7EIX - chains A and B; structure by X-ray diffraction, 1.90 A resolution.

[Chain A (and B)]
Molecule: Histidine decarboxylase
Organism: Homo sapiens
Notes: EC 4.1.1.22; chain B of this document is another copy of the same molecule, construct and numbering; everything in this record applies to it too
UniProt: P19113 (DCHS_HUMAN); residues 2-477 here = UniProt positions 2-477
Amino-acid sequence (481 residues; each row starts with the number of its first residue; numbers below 1 keep their minus sign (Gly-3 is residue -3)):
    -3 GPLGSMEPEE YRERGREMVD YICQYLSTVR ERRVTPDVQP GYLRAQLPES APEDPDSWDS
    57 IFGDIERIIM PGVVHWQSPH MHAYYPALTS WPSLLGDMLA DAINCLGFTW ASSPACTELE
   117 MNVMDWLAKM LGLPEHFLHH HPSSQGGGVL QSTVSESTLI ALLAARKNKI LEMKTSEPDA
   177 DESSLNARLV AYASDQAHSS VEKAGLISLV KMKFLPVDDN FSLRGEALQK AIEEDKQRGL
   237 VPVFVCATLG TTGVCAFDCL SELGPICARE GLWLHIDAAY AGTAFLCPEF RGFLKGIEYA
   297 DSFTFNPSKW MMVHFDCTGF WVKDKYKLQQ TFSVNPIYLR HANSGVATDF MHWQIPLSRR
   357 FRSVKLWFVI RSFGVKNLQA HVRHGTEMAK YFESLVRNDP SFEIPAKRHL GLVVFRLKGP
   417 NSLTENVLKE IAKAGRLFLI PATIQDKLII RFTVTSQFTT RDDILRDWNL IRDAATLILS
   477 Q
Not modelled in the structure: -3 to 1, 333-341 (chain B: -3 to 0, 331-343)
Construct notes: expression tag (-3 to 1); engineered mutation Ser180 (Cys in P19113), Ser418 (Cys in P19113)
Modified positions: Cys255 (S-oxy cysteine; CSX)
Covalently attached groups: pyridoxal phosphate (PLP) linked to Lys305
Residues lining bound ligands: pyridoxal phosphate (PLP): Tyr81, Thr149, Val150, Ser151, His194, Ser196, Thr244, Gly246, Thr247, Thr248, Asp273, Ala275, Tyr276, Asn302, Thr314
Curated features (UniProtKB/Swiss-Prot):
  - binding site (substrate): Tyr81, His194
  - modified residue: Lys305 (N6-(pyridoxal phosphate)lysine)

[How chain A and chain B interact]
Residue-residue contacts (291; chain A residue first):
  Met2(A) - Trp87(B)
  Met2(A) - Leu91(B)  hydrophobic
  Met2(A) - Ser368(B)
  Pro4(A) - Cys19(B)  hydrophobic
  Pro4(A) - Trp87(B)  hydrophobic
  Tyr7(A) - Val15(B)
  Tyr7(A) - Ile18(B)
  Tyr7(A) - Cys19(B)  hydrophobic
  Tyr7(A) - Trp87(B)  hydrophobic
  Arg8(A) - Val15(B)
  Arg8(A) - Asp16(B)  salt bridge
  Arg8(A) - Cys19(B)  hydrogen bond
  Arg8(A) - Gln20(B)  hydrogen bond
  Arg10(A) - Leu91(B)
  Gly11(A) - Val15(B)
  Gly11(A) - Leu91(B)
  Gly11(A) - Met94(B)
  Arg12(A) - Arg12(B)
  Arg12(A) - Asp16(B)  salt bridge
  Met14(A) - Leu91(B)
  Met14(A) - Met94(B)  hydrophobic
  Val15(A) - Tyr7(B)
  Val15(A) - Arg8(B)
  Val15(A) - Gly11(B)
  Val15(A) - Met94(B)  hydrophobic
  Asp16(A) - Arg8(B)  salt bridge
  Asp16(A) - Arg12(B)  salt bridge
  Tyr17(A) - Leu95(B)  hydrophobic
  Ile18(A) - Tyr7(B)
  Ile18(A) - Met94(B)
  Ile18(A) - Ala98(B)  hydrophobic
  Cys19(A) - Pro4(B)  hydrophobic
  Cys19(A) - Arg8(B)
  Leu22(A) - Ala98(B)
  Pro32(A) - Pro110(B)
  Val34(A) - Trp106(B)
  Val34(A) - Pro110(B)  hydrophobic
  Gln35(A) - Trp106(B)
  Gln35(A) - Glu114(B)
  Pro36(A) - Trp106(B)
  Pro36(A) - Glu114(B)
  Gly37(A) - Glu114(B)  hydrogen bond (backbone-side chain)
  Tyr38(A) - Pro110(B)  hydrophobic
  Tyr38(A) - Ala111(B)  hydrogen bond (side chain-backbone)
  Tyr38(A) - Glu114(B)  hydrogen bond (backbone-side chain)
  Leu39(A) - Glu114(B)  hydrogen bond (backbone-side chain)
  Leu39(A) - Leu115(B)
  Arg40(A) - Asn118(B)
  Arg40(A) - His136(B)
  Leu43(A) - Asn118(B)
  Leu43(A) - Trp363(B)  hydrophobic
  Pro44(A) - Trp122(B)  hydrogen bond (backbone-side chain)
  Glu45(A) - Trp122(B)
  Glu45(A) - Lys125(B)  hydrogen bond (backbone-side chain)
  Ser46(A) - Trp122(B)
  Ser46(A) - Lys125(B)  hydrogen bond
  Ala47(A) - Trp122(B)
  Ala47(A) - Met126(B)  hydrophobic
  Ala47(A) - Ile366(B)  hydrophobic
  Ala47(A) - Val371(B)  hydrophobic
  Pro48(A) - Trp122(B)
  Pro48(A) - Arg367(B)
  Pro48(A) - Gly370(B)
  Pro48(A) - Val371(B)  hydrogen bond (backbone-backbone)
  Glu49(A) - Gly370(B)
  Glu49(A) - Val371(B)  hydrogen bond (backbone-backbone)
  Glu49(A) - Lys372(B)  hydrogen bond (backbone-backbone)
  Asp50(A) - Lys372(B)  salt bridge
  Pro51(A) - Arg367(B)
  Pro51(A) - Ser368(B)
  Pro51(A) - Phe369(B)
  Pro51(A) - Asn373(B)
  Asp52(A) - Arg367(B)  salt bridge
  Trp54(A) - Leu91(B)  hydrophobic
  Trp54(A) - Phe364(B)  hydrophobic
  Ser56(A) - Arg367(B)  hydrogen bond
  Ile57(A) - Phe364(B)  hydrophobic
  Ile57(A) - Arg367(B)
  Ile57(A) - Ser368(B)
  Asp60(A) - Trp363(B)
  Asp60(A) - Arg367(B)  salt bridge
  Ile61(A) - Leu95(B)  hydrophobic
  Ile65(A) - Ala111(B)
  Ile65(A) - Trp363(B)  hydrophobic
  Met66(A) - Ile99(B)  hydrophobic
  Gly68(A) - Ser109(B)
  Gly68(A) - Pro110(B)
  Gly68(A) - Ala111(B)  hydrogen bond (backbone-backbone)
  Val69(A) - Ile99(B)  hydrophobic
  Val69(A) - Ser109(B)
  Val69(A) - Ala111(B)  hydrophobic
  Val70(A) - Cys101(B)
  Val70(A) - Ala107(B)
  Val70(A) - Ser108(B)
  Val70(A) - Ser109(B)  hydrogen bond (backbone-side chain)
  Trp72(A) - Asn100(B)
  Trp72(A) - Cys101(B)
  Trp72(A) - Leu102(B)
  Trp72(A) - Phe104(B)  hydrophobic
  Trp72(A) - Ser108(B)  hydrogen bond (side chain-backbone)
  Gln73(A) - Ala98(B)
  Gln73(A) - Ile99(B)  hydrogen bond (side chain-backbone)
  Gln73(A) - Asn100(B)  hydrogen bond (side chain-backbone)
  Tyr80(A) - Phe104(B)  hydrophobic
  Tyr80(A) - Ser108(B)
  Ala83(A) - Asn100(B)  hydrogen bond (backbone-side chain)
  Leu84(A) - Asn100(B)
  Thr85(A) - Asp97(B)  hydrogen bond (side chain-backbone)
  Thr85(A) - Ala98(B)
  Thr85(A) - Asn100(B)
  Trp87(A) - Met2(B)
  Trp87(A) - Tyr7(B)  hydrophobic
  Pro88(A) - Trp54(B)  hydrophobic
  Leu90(A) - Asp97(B)
  Leu90(A) - Ala98(B)
  Leu91(A) - Met2(B)  hydrophobic
  Leu91(A) - Arg10(B)
  Leu91(A) - Gly11(B)
  Leu91(A) - Met14(B)
  Leu91(A) - Trp54(B)  hydrophobic
  Asp93(A) - Asp97(B)
  Met94(A) - Gly11(B)
  Met94(A) - Met14(B)  hydrophobic
  Met94(A) - Val15(B)  hydrophobic
  Met94(A) - Ile18(B)
  Met94(A) - Met94(B)  hydrophobic
  Leu95(A) - Met14(B)  hydrophobic
  Leu95(A) - Tyr17(B)  hydrophobic
  Leu95(A) - Ile61(B)  hydrophobic
  Asp97(A) - Thr85(B)  hydrogen bond (backbone-side chain)
  Asp97(A) - Leu90(B)
  Asp97(A) - Asp93(B)
  Asp97(A) - His310(B)  salt bridge
  Ala98(A) - Ile18(B)  hydrophobic
  Ala98(A) - Leu22(B)
  Ala98(A) - Gln73(B)
  Ala98(A) - Thr85(B)
  Ala98(A) - Leu90(B)
  Ile99(A) - Met66(B)  hydrophobic
  Ile99(A) - Val69(B)  hydrophobic
  Ile99(A) - Gln73(B)  hydrogen bond (backbone-side chain)
  Asn100(A) - Trp72(B)
  Asn100(A) - Gln73(B)  hydrogen bond (backbone-side chain)
  Asn100(A) - Ala83(B)  hydrogen bond (side chain-backbone)
  Asn100(A) - Leu84(B)
  Asn100(A) - Thr85(B)
  Asn100(A) - His310(B)
  Asn100(A) - Phe311(B)  hydrogen bond (side chain-backbone)
  Cys101(A) - Val70(B)
  Cys101(A) - Trp72(B)
  Leu102(A) - Trp72(B)
  Leu102(A) - Phe311(B)  hydrophobic
  Phe104(A) - Trp72(B)  hydrophobic
  Phe104(A) - Tyr80(B)  hydrophobic
  Trp106(A) - Val34(B)
  Trp106(A) - Gln35(B)
  Trp106(A) - Pro36(B)
  Ala107(A) - Val70(B)
  Ser108(A) - Val70(B)
  Ser108(A) - Trp72(B)  hydrogen bond (backbone-side chain)
  Ser108(A) - Tyr80(B)
  Ser109(A) - Gly68(B)
  Ser109(A) - Val69(B)
  Ser109(A) - Val70(B)  hydrogen bond (side chain-backbone)
  Pro110(A) - Pro32(B)
  Pro110(A) - Tyr38(B)
  Pro110(A) - Gly68(B)
  Pro110(A) - Val70(B)
  Ala111(A) - Tyr38(B)  hydrogen bond (backbone-side chain)
  Ala111(A) - Ile65(B)
  Ala111(A) - Gly68(B)  hydrogen bond (backbone-backbone)
  Ala111(A) - Val69(B)  hydrophobic
  Glu114(A) - Gln35(B)
  Glu114(A) - Pro36(B)
  Glu114(A) - Gly37(B)  hydrogen bond (side chain-backbone)
  Glu114(A) - Tyr38(B)  hydrogen bond (side chain-backbone)
  Glu114(A) - Leu39(B)  hydrogen bond (side chain-backbone)
  Leu115(A) - Leu39(B)
  Asn118(A) - Arg40(B)
  Asn118(A) - Leu43(B)
  Trp122(A) - Pro44(B)  hydrogen bond (side chain-backbone)
  Trp122(A) - Glu45(B)
  Trp122(A) - Ser46(B)
  Trp122(A) - Ala47(B)
  Trp122(A) - Pro48(B)
  Lys125(A) - Glu45(B)  hydrogen bond (side chain-backbone)
  Lys125(A) - Ser46(B)  hydrogen bond
  Met126(A) - Ala47(B)  hydrophobic
  His136(A) - Arg40(B)
  Thr149(A) - Pro352(B)
  Thr149(A) - Ser354(B)
  Ser151(A) - Pro352(B)
  Ser151(A) - Leu353(B)
  Glu152(A) - Ile351(B)
  Glu152(A) - Pro352(B)
  Leu155(A) - Ile351(B)  hydrophobic
  Leu159(A) - Ile203(B)  hydrophobic
  Arg162(A) - Ile203(B)  hydrogen bond (side chain-backbone)
  Arg162(A) - Leu205(B)
  Lys163(A) - Leu202(B)
  Asp177(A) - Ala183(B)
  Glu178(A) - Leu205(B)
  Ser179(A) - Ser179(B)  hydrogen bond (backbone-side chain)
  Ser179(A) - Asn182(B)  hydrogen bond
  Ser179(A) - Ala183(B)
  Ser179(A) - Leu205(B)
  Ser180(A) - Ala183(B)
  Asn182(A) - Ser179(B)  hydrogen bond
  Asn182(A) - Leu205(B)
  Ala183(A) - Asp177(B)
  Ala183(A) - Ser179(B)
  Ala183(A) - Ser180(B)
  His194(A) - Leu353(B)
  Ser195(A) - Leu353(B)
  Glu198(A) - Val330(B)
  Lys199(A) - Phe328(B)
  Lys199(A) - Met347(B)  hydrogen bond (side chain-backbone)
  Lys199(A) - Gln350(B)  hydrogen bond (side chain-backbone)
  Lys199(A) - Ile351(B)  hydrogen bond (side chain-backbone)
  Lys199(A) - Pro352(B)  hydrogen bond (side chain-backbone)
  Leu202(A) - Lys163(B)
  Leu202(A) - Thr327(B)
  Leu202(A) - Phe328(B)
  Leu202(A) - Ser329(B)
  Leu202(A) - Val330(B)
  Ile203(A) - Leu159(B)
  Ile203(A) - Arg162(B)  hydrogen bond (backbone-side chain)
  Ile203(A) - Phe328(B)  hydrophobic
  Leu205(A) - Arg162(B)
  Leu205(A) - Ile166(B)  hydrophobic
  Leu205(A) - Glu178(B)
  Leu205(A) - Ser179(B)
  Leu205(A) - Asn182(B)
  His310(A) - Asp97(B)  salt bridge
  His310(A) - Asn100(B)
  Phe311(A) - Asn100(B)  hydrogen bond (backbone-side chain)
  Phe311(A) - Leu102(B)  hydrophobic
  Phe311(A) - Ser354(B)
  Phe311(A) - Arg355(B)
  Phe311(A) - Arg356(B)
  Thr327(A) - Leu202(B)
  Phe328(A) - Lys199(B)
  Phe328(A) - Leu202(B)
  Phe328(A) - Ile203(B)  hydrophobic
  Ser329(A) - Leu202(B)
  Val330(A) - Glu198(B)
  Val330(A) - Leu202(B)
  Val342(A) - Pro36(B)
  Val342(A) - Gly37(B)
  Ala343(A) - Pro36(B)  hydrophobic
  Met347(A) - Lys199(B)  hydrogen bond (backbone-side chain)
  Gln350(A) - Lys199(B)  hydrogen bond (backbone-side chain)
  Ile351(A) - Leu155(B)  hydrophobic
  Ile351(A) - Lys199(B)  hydrogen bond (backbone-side chain)
  Pro352(A) - Thr149(B)
  Pro352(A) - Ser151(B)
  Pro352(A) - Glu152(B)
  Pro352(A) - Lys199(B)  hydrogen bond (backbone-side chain)
  Leu353(A) - Ser151(B)
  Leu353(A) - His194(B)
  Ser354(A) - Thr149(B)
  Ser354(A) - Phe311(B)
  Arg356(A) - Phe311(B)
  Trp363(A) - Leu43(B)  hydrophobic
  Trp363(A) - Asp60(B)
  Trp363(A) - Ile65(B)  hydrophobic
  Phe364(A) - Trp54(B)  hydrophobic
  Phe364(A) - Ile57(B)  hydrophobic
  Ile366(A) - Ala47(B)  hydrophobic
  Arg367(A) - Pro48(B)
  Arg367(A) - Pro51(B)
  Arg367(A) - Asp52(B)  salt bridge
  Arg367(A) - Ser56(B)
  Arg367(A) - Ile57(B)
  Arg367(A) - Asp60(B)  salt bridge
  Ser368(A) - Ser1(B)
  Ser368(A) - Met2(B)
  Ser368(A) - Pro51(B)
  Ser368(A) - Trp54(B)  hydrogen bond
  Ser368(A) - Ile57(B)
  Phe369(A) - Ser1(B)
  Phe369(A) - Pro51(B)
  Gly370(A) - Pro48(B)
  Gly370(A) - Glu49(B)
  Gly370(A) - Asp50(B)
  Val371(A) - Ala47(B)  hydrophobic
  Val371(A) - Pro48(B)  hydrogen bond (backbone-backbone)
  Val371(A) - Glu49(B)  hydrogen bond (backbone-backbone)
  Lys372(A) - Glu49(B)  hydrogen bond (backbone-backbone)
  Lys372(A) - Asp50(B)  salt bridge
  Asn373(A) - Pro51(B)
Also at the interface, not in a pair above, chain A (129 interface residues in all): Glu3, Tyr21, Ser23, Ile64, Thr105, Ile166, Asp312, Arg355, Phe357
Also at the interface, not in a pair above, chain B (130 interface residues in all): Glu3, Tyr21, Ser23, Ile64, Thr105, Ser195, Ser204, Lys207, Asp312, Phe357

[Overview]
129 residues of chain A and 130 residues of chain B are in contact; the contacts include 53 hydrogen bonds and
12 salt bridges. Polar pairs include Arg8(A)-Asp16(B), Arg12(A)-Asp16(B) and Asp50(A)-Lys372(B). Covalently
linked pyridoxal phosphate: at Lys305(A).
Chain A and chain B are both Histidine decarboxylase (Homo sapiens); the structure, Human histidine
decarboxylase mutant Y334F, was determined by X-ray diffraction (same publication as 7EIW and 7EIY).
